5M64 - chains C and K of the 17 polymer chains in the assembly; structure by electron microscopy, 4.60 A resolution (low resolution: residue-level contacts below are approximate; hydrogen-bond / salt-bridge calls are withheld).

# Chain C
Name: DNA-directed RNA polymerases I and III subunit RPAC1
Organism: Saccharomyces cerevisiae
UniProtKB: P07703 (RPAC1_YEAST); residue numbers follow UniProt; this construct covers 1-335
Sequence (335 residues; each row starts with the number of its first residue):
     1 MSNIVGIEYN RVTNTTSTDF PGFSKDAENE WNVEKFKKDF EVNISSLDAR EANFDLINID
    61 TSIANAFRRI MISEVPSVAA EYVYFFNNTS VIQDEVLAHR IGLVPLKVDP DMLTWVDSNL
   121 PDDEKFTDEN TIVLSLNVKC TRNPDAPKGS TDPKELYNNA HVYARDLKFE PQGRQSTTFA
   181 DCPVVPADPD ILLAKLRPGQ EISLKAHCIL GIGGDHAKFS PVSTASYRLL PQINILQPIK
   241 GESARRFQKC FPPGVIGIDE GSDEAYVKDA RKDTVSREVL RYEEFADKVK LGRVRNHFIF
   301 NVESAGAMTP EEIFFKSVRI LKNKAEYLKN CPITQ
Disordered / not traced: 1-29, 148-149

# Chain K
Name: DNA-directed RNA polymerases I and III subunit RPAC2
Organism: Saccharomyces cerevisiae
UniProtKB: P28000 (RPAC2_YEAST); residue numbers follow UniProt; this construct covers 1-142
Sequence (142 residues; row label = number of the first residue in the row):
     1 MTEDIEQKKT ATEVTPQEPK HIQEEEEQDV DMTGDEEQEE EPDREKIKLL TQATSEDGTS
    61 ASFQIVEEDH TLGNALRYVI MKNPDVEFCG YSIPHPSENL LNIRIQTYGE TTAVDALQKG
   121 LKDLMDLCDV VESKFTEKIK SM
Disordered / not traced: 1-42

# How chain C and chain K interact
Pairs across the interface (47):
  W31(C) - K82(K)
  V33(C) - D126(K)
  F36(C) - L127(K)
  F36(C) - V130(K)
  K37(C) - V130(K)
  K37(C) - K134(K)
  F40(C) - K134(K)
  V42(C) - K138(K)
  I44(C) - I139(K)
  L47(C) - I139(K)
  F54(C) - F135(K)
  D60(C) - Y78(K)
  S62(C) - N74(K)
  S62(C) - Y78(K)
  I63(C) - A75(K)
  I63(C) - L127(K)
  A66(C) - T71(K)
  F67(C) - V131(K)
  R69(C) - D69(K)
  R69(C) - H70(K)
  R69(C) - T71(K)
  F314(C) - F135(K)
  F315(C) - E132(K)
  V318(C) - C128(K)
  R319(C) - E132(K)
  K322(C) - M125(K)
  K322(C) - C128(K)
  K324(C) - E67(K)
  K324(C) - E68(K)
  K324(C) - L72(K)
  A325(C) - L124(K)
  Y327(C) - D43(K)
  Y327(C) - K46(K)
  L328(C) - K46(K)
  L328(C) - L121(K)
  K329(C) - L121(K)
  K329(C) - K122(K)
  C331(C) - D43(K)
  C331(C) - I47(K)
  P332(C) - I47(K)
  I333(C) - L49(K)
  T334(C) - R44(K)
  T334(C) - I47(K)
  T334(C) - K48(K)
  T334(C) - L49(K)
  Q335(C) - L49(K)
  Q335(C) - T51(K)
Also at the interface, not in a pair above, chain C (34 interface residues in all): E41, I70, L321, E326
Also at the interface, not in a pair above, chain K (33 interface residues in all): Q118, M142

# Summary
The interface between chain C and chain K involves 34 residues on one side and 33 on the other.
Chain C is DNA-directed RNA polymerases I and III subunit RPAC1 and chain K is DNA-directed RNA polymerases I
and III subunit RPAC2, both from Saccharomyces cerevisiae; the structure, RNA Polymerase I elongation complex
with A49 tandem winged helix domain, was determined by electron microscopy, deposited together with 5M5X, 5M5Y
and 5M5W.
